PDB entry 4B8C | X-ray diffraction, 3.41 A resolution | chains A and D of the 4 polymer chains in the assembly

# Chain A
Name: Poly(a) ribonuclease POP2
From: Saccharomyces cerevisiae
Notes: EC 3.1.13.4; fragment: nuclease domain, residues 146-433
UniProtKB: P39008 (POP2_YEAST); residue numbers follow UniProt; this construct covers 146-433
Chain sequence (288 residues; row label = number of the first residue in the row):
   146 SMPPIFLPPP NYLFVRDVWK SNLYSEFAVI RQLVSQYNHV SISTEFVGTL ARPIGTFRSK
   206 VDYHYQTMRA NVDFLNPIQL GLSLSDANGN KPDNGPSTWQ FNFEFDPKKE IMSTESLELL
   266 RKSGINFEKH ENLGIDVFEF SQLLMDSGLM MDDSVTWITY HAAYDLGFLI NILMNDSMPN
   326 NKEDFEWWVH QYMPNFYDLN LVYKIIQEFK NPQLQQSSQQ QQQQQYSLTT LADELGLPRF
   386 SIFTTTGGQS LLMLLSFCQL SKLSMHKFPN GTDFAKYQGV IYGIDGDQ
Disordered / not traced: 146-148, 357-369, 429-433
UniProt features mapped onto this chain:
  - binding site (a divalent metal cation): Ser188, Glu190, Asp310, Gln394
  - natural variant: Leu278 (L278S: In strain: A364A)
  - mutagenesis: Ser188 (S188A: Abolishes poly(A) RNA degradation; when associated with A-190), Glu190 (E190A: Abolishes poly(A) RNA degradation; when associated with A-188)

# Chain D
Name: Glucose-repressible alcohol dehydrogenase transcriptional effector
From: Saccharomyces cerevisiae S288C
Notes: EC 3.1.13.4; fragment: llr-nuclease, residues 111-837
UniProtKB: P31384 (CCR4_YEAST); residue numbers follow UniProt; this construct covers 110-143, 145-837
Chain sequence (727 residues; numbered 110 to 837; 1 number in that range is skipped by the numbering (no residue carries it; nothing is unmodelled there); the number before each row is that of its first residue):
   110 MNASTAAVNS IGMVPTVGTP VNINVNASNP LLHP
   145 HLDDPSLLNN PIWKLQLHLA AVSAQSLGQP NIYARQNAMK KYLATQQAQQ AQQQAQQQAQ
   205 QQVPGPFGPG PQAAPPALQP TDFQQSHIAE ASKSLVDCTK QALMEMADTL TDSKTAKKQQ
   265 PTGDSTPSGT ATNSAVSTPL TPKIELFANG KDEANQALLQ HKKLSQYSID EDDDIENRMV
   325 MPKDSKYDDQ LWHALDLSNL QIFNISANIF KYDFLTRLYL NGNSLTELPA EIKNLSNLRV
   385 LDLSHNRLTS LPAELGSCFQ LKYFYFFDNM VTTLPWEFGN LCNLQFLGVE GNPLEKQFLK
   445 ILTEKSVTGL IFYLRDNRPE IPLPHERRFI EINTDGEPQR EYDSLQQSTE HLATDLAKRT
   505 FTVLSYNTLC QHYATPKMYR YTPSWALSWD YRRNKLKEQI LSYDSDLLCL QEVESKTFEE
   565 YWVPLLDKHG YTGIFHAKAR AKTMHSKDSK KVDGCCIFFK RDQFKLITKD AMDFSGAWMK
   625 HKKFQRTEDY LNRAMNKDNV ALFLKLQHIP SGDTIWAVTT HLHWDPKFND VKTFQVGVLL
   685 DHLETLLKEE TSHNFRQDIK KFPVLICGDF NSYINSAVYE LINTGRVQIH QEGNGRDFGY
   745 MSEKNFSHNL ALKSSYNCIG ELPFTNFTPS FTDVIDYIWF STHALRVRGL LGEVDPEYVS
   805 KFIGFPNDKF PSDHIPLLAR FEFMKTNTGS KKV
Disordered / not traced: 110-133, 188-241, 262-331, 471-511, 556, 569-575, 580-595, 604-765, 780-796, 821-837
UniProt features mapped onto this chain:
  - binding site (Mg(2+)): Glu556
  - modified residue: Ser278 (Phosphoserine), Thr285 (Phosphothreonine)
  - mutagenesis: Glu556 (E556A: Loss of activity), Asp713 (D713A: Strongly reduces activity), Asp780 (D780A: Reduces activity), His818 (H818A: Loss of activity)

# How chain A and chain D interact
Pairs across the interface - 48 pairs, chain A then chain D:
  Thr194(A) - Leu344(D)
  Leu195(A) - Asn175(D)
  Leu195(A) - Leu344(D)
  Ala196(A) - Asp340(D)
  Ala196(A) - Leu341(D)  hydrophobic
  Arg197(A) - Asn175(D)  hydrogen bond (backbone-side chain)
  Arg197(A) - Ala178(D)
  Arg197(A) - Ala338(D)
  Arg197(A) - Leu339(D)
  Arg197(A) - Asp340(D)  hydrogen bond (backbone-backbone)
  Pro198(A) - Trp336(D)  hydrophobic
  Pro198(A) - Ala338(D)
  Ile199(A) - Tyr177(D)
  Ile199(A) - Ala178(D)
  Ile199(A) - Asn181(D)
  Ile199(A) - Trp336(D)
  Ile199(A) - His337(D)
  Ile199(A) - Ala338(D)  hydrogen bond (backbone-backbone)
  Ile199(A) - Asp340(D)
  Thr201(A) - Leu335(D)
  Phe202(A) - Trp336(D)  hydrophobic
  Arg203(A) - Asp332(D)  hydrogen bond (side chain-backbone)
  Arg203(A) - Asp333(D)
  Gln211(A) - Trp336(D)  hydrogen bond
  Arg214(A) - Trp336(D)
  Arg214(A) - Tyr356(D)  hydrogen bond
  Arg214(A) - Phe358(D)
  Ala215(A) - Tyr356(D)
  Asp218(A) - Asn352(D)
  Asp218(A) - Tyr356(D)  hydrogen bond
  Phe219(A) - Leu339(D)  hydrophobic
  Phe219(A) - Ser350(D)  hydrogen bond (backbone-side chain)
  Phe219(A) - Asn352(D)
  Phe219(A) - Ile353(D)  hydrophobic
  Phe219(A) - Tyr356(D)  hydrophobic
  Lys253(A) - Asn348(D)  hydrogen bond (backbone-side chain)
  Lys254(A) - Asn348(D)
  Glu255(A) - Asn348(D)
  Ile256(A) - Asn348(D)
  Ile256(A) - Ile349(D)  hydrophobic
  Ile256(A) - Ser350(D)
  Met257(A) - Ile346(D)
  Met257(A) - Phe347(D)  hydrogen bond (backbone-backbone)
  Met257(A) - Asn348(D)
  Ser258(A) - Gln345(D)
  Ser258(A) - Phe347(D)
  Thr259(A) - Phe347(D)
  Asn325(A) - Asp333(D)  hydrogen bond (side chain-backbone)
Also at the interface, not in a pair above, chain A (26 interface residues in all): Gly200, Asn221, Leu262, Asn326
Also at the interface, not in a pair above, chain D (25 interface residues in all): Tyr363

# In short
Chain A and chain D form an interface of 26 and 25 residues respectively, with 11 hydrogen bonds. Among the
polar pairs are Arg197(A)-Asn175(D), Arg203(A)-Asp332(D) and Gln211(A)-Trp336(D).
Chain A is Poly(a) ribonuclease POP2 (Saccharomyces cerevisiae) and chain D is Glucose-repressible alcohol
dehydrogenase transcriptional effector (Saccharomyces cerevisiae S288C); the structure, nuclease module of the
yeast Ccr4-Not complex, was determined by X-ray diffraction, deposited together with 4B89, 4B8A and 4B8B.
